Entry 2ZY3 (X-ray diffraction, 2.50 A resolution); this record covers chains C and D of the 6 polymer chains in the assembly.

# Chain C (and D)
Protein: L-aspartate beta-decarboxylase
Organism: Alcaligenes faecalis subsp. faecalis
Notes: EC 4.1.1.12; chain D of this document is another copy of the same molecule, construct and numbering; everything in this record applies to it too
UniProtKB: Q93QX0 (Q93QX0_ALCFA); residue numbers follow UniProt; this construct covers 1-533
Sequence (546 residues; row label = number of the first residue in the row):
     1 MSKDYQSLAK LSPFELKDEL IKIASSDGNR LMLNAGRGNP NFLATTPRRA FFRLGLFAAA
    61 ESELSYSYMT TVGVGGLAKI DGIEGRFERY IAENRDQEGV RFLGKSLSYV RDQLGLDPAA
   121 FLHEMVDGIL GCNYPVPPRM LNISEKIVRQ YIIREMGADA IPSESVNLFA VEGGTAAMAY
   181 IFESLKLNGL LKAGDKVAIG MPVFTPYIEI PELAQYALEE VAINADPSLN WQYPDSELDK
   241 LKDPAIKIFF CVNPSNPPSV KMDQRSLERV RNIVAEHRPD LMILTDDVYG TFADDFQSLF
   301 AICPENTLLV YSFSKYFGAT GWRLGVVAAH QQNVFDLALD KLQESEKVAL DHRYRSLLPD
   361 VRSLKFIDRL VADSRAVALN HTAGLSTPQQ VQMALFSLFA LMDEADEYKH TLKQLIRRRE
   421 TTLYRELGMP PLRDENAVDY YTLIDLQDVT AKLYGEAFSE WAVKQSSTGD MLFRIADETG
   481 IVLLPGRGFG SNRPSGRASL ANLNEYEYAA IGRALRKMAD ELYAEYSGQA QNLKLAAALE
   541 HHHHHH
Disordered / not traced: 1-13, 530-546 (chain D: 1-21, 536-546)
Differences from the reference sequence: expression tag (534-546)
Covalent attachments: pyridoxal phosphate (PLP) linked to K315
Small-molecule neighbours: pyridoxal phosphate (PLP): R37, G173, G174, T175, F204, Y207, V252, N256, D286, V288, Y289, S312, S314, R323, Y441
Swiss-Prot annotation at these positions:
  - binding site (L-aspartate): G115, N256, R497
  - modified residue: K315 (N6-(pyridoxal phosphate)lysine)
  - mutagenesis: Y134 (Y134F: Slightly reduced activity), K315 (K315A: Slightly reduced activity), R487 (R487A: Loss of activity)
What the authors report for this chain:
  - binding site for pyridoxal phosphate: K315
  - mutagenesis - K17A, R37A: increased catalytic activity
  - mutagenesis - R487A: abolished catalytic activity
  - mutagenesis - R37A: increased binding to substrate
  - mutagenesis - Y134F, Y207F, K315A, Y441F: decreased catalytic activity
  - mutagenesis - K315A: decreased binding to pyridoxal phosphate
  - catalytic residues: K315 (citing earlier work)

# How chain C and chain D interact
Pairs across the interface (155; chain C residue first):
  D27(C) - V136(D)
  L31(C) - Y134(D)  hydrophobic
  N34(C) - H381(D)
  R37(C) - Y134(D)  hydrogen bond
  R37(C) - T382(D)
  N39(C) - C132(D)  hydrogen bond (side chain-backbone)
  N39(C) - N133(D)  hydrogen bond
  N39(C) - Y134(D)
  N41(C) - G76(D)
  N41(C) - L77(D)
  F42(C) - G75(D)
  L43(C) - S62(D)
  L43(C) - V74(D)
  L43(C) - G75(D)  hydrogen bond (backbone-backbone)
  L43(C) - G76(D)
  A44(C) - G73(D)
  T45(C) - S62(D)
  T45(C) - G73(D)  hydrogen bond (backbone-backbone)
  T45(C) - V74(D)
  T45(C) - G75(D)
  T46(C) - V72(D)
  T46(C) - G73(D)
  R48(C) - L130(D)  hydrogen bond (side chain-backbone)
  R48(C) - G131(D)
  R49(C) - A59(D)
  R49(C) - A60(D)
  R49(C) - E63(D)  salt bridge
  F52(C) - F52(D)
  F52(C) - G55(D)
  F52(C) - L56(D)
  F52(C) - I129(D)  hydrophobic
  R53(C) - R53(D)
  R53(C) - L56(D)
  G55(C) - F52(D)
  L56(C) - F52(D)
  L56(C) - R53(D)
  L56(C) - L56(D)  hydrophobic
  A59(C) - R49(D)
  A60(C) - R49(D)
  S62(C) - L43(D)
  E63(C) - T45(D)
  E63(C) - R49(D)  salt bridge
  E63(C) - E98(D)
  Y66(C) - T411(D)
  Y68(C) - L415(D)  hydrophobic
  Y68(C) - E505(D)  hydrogen bond
  T70(C) - T411(D)
  V72(C) - T46(D)
  V72(C) - E407(D)
  V72(C) - Y408(D)
  V72(C) - T411(D)
  G73(C) - T45(D)  hydrogen bond (backbone-side chain)
  G73(C) - T46(D)
  V74(C) - F42(D)  hydrophobic
  V74(C) - L43(D)
  V74(C) - T45(D)
  V74(C) - Y408(D)  hydrophobic
  G75(C) - F42(D)
  G75(C) - L43(D)  hydrogen bond (backbone-backbone)
  G75(C) - T45(D)
  G76(C) - N41(D)
  G76(C) - L43(D)
  L77(C) - N41(D)
  I129(C) - F52(D)  hydrophobic
  L130(C) - L43(D)  hydrophobic
  L130(C) - R48(D)  hydrogen bond (backbone-side chain)
  L130(C) - W322(D)
  G131(C) - R48(D)
  G131(C) - G318(D)
  G131(C) - A319(D)
  G131(C) - T320(D)
  G131(C) - G321(D)  hydrogen bond (backbone-backbone)
  G131(C) - W322(D)  hydrogen bond (backbone-backbone)
  C132(C) - N39(D)  hydrogen bond (backbone-side chain)
  C132(C) - L43(D)  hydrophobic
  C132(C) - G318(D)
  C132(C) - T320(D)  hydrogen bond (backbone-side chain)
  N133(C) - N39(D)  hydrogen bond
  N133(C) - T320(D)  hydrogen bond (backbone-side chain)
  N133(C) - G321(D)  hydrogen bond (backbone-backbone)
  Y134(C) - L31(D)  hydrophobic
  Y134(C) - R37(D)  hydrogen bond
  Y134(C) - N39(D)
  Y134(C) - K315(D)
  Y134(C) - T320(D)
  Y134(C) - R323(D)
  V136(C) - D27(D)
  E172(C) - R375(D)
  T175(C) - R375(D)
  T175(C) - L379(D)
  T175(C) - T382(D)  hydrogen bond
  A176(C) - R375(D)
  P206(C) - A378(D)
  P206(C) - L379(D)  hydrophobic
  E209(C) - S356(D)
  E209(C) - A378(D)
  I210(C) - L379(D)  hydrophobic
  E212(C) - R355(D)  salt bridge
  L213(C) - A376(D)
  Q215(C) - E183(D)
  Q215(C) - L187(D)
  Q215(C) - R353(D)  hydrogen bond
  S314(C) - Y134(D)
  G318(C) - G131(D)
  G318(C) - C132(D)
  A319(C) - G131(D)
  T320(C) - G131(D)
  T320(C) - C132(D)  hydrogen bond (side chain-backbone)
  T320(C) - N133(D)  hydrogen bond (side chain-backbone)
  T320(C) - Y134(D)  hydrogen bond (side chain-backbone)
  G321(C) - G131(D)  hydrogen bond (backbone-backbone)
  G321(C) - N133(D)  hydrogen bond (backbone-backbone)
  G321(C) - S386(D)
  G321(C) - T387(D)  hydrogen bond (backbone-backbone)
  G321(C) - P388(D)
  W322(C) - L130(D)
  W322(C) - G131(D)  hydrogen bond (backbone-backbone)
  W322(C) - S386(D)
  W322(C) - P388(D)  hydrophobic
  R323(C) - Y134(D)
  R323(C) - P135(D)
  R323(C) - T382(D)  hydrogen bond (side chain-backbone)
  R323(C) - S386(D)
  R353(C) - L213(D)
  R353(C) - Q215(D)
  S356(C) - E209(D)  hydrogen bond
  R375(C) - E172(D)
  R375(C) - T175(D)
  R375(C) - A176(D)
  A376(C) - L213(D)
  A378(C) - P206(D)
  A378(C) - E209(D)
  L379(C) - T175(D)
  L379(C) - P206(D)  hydrophobic
  H381(C) - N34(D)
  T382(C) - R37(D)
  T382(C) - T175(D)  hydrogen bond
  T382(C) - R323(D)  hydrogen bond (backbone-side chain)
  S386(C) - G321(D)
  S386(C) - W322(D)
  S386(C) - R323(D)
  S386(C) - Q389(D)
  T387(C) - G321(D)  hydrogen bond (backbone-backbone)
  P388(C) - G321(D)
  P388(C) - W322(D)  hydrophobic
  Q389(C) - S386(D)
  Q389(C) - Q389(D)
  F399(C) - V72(D)
  E407(C) - V72(D)
  Y408(C) - V72(D)  hydrophobic
  T411(C) - Y66(D)
  T411(C) - T70(D)
  T411(C) - V72(D)
  L415(C) - Y68(D)  hydrophobic
  E505(C) - Y68(D)  hydrogen bond
Interface residues without a listed pair, chain C (84 interface residues in all): A35, P40, F51, T71, E98, P135, M178, A179, E183, L187, K315, G384, R418
Interface residues without a listed pair, chain D (85 interface residues in all): A35, P40, A44, F51, T71, A179, Y207, I210, S314, H352, V377, L385, F399

# Overview
The interface between chain C and chain D involves 84 residues on one side and 85 on the other; the contacts
include 33 hydrogen bonds and 3 salt bridges. Polar pairs include R49(C)-E63(D), E212(C)-R355(D) and
R37(C)-Y134(D). From the paper: the catalytic residue K315(C); Y134F, Y207F and K315A of chain C, among
others, reduce catalytic activity; 7 substitutions were tested in all.
Both chains are L-aspartate beta-decarboxylase (Alcaligenes faecalis subsp. faecalis). Entry 2ZY3 (dodecameric
L-aspartate beta-decarboxylase) was determined by X-ray diffraction together with 2ZY2, 2ZY4 and 2ZY5 from the
same study.
